PDB entry 8IRK | X-ray diffraction, 2.35 A resolution | chains A and C

== Chain A (and C) ==
Name: Probable hercynylcysteine sulfoxide lyase
Organism: Mycolicibacterium smegmatis MC2 155
Notes: EC 4.4.-.-; chain C of this document is another copy of the same molecule, construct and numbering; everything in this record applies to it too
UniProt: A0R5M7 (EGTE_MYCS2); numbering as in UniProt (aligned over 1-371)
Chain sequence (392 residues; row label = number of the first residue in the row; numbers below 1 keep their minus sign (Met-20 is residue -20)):
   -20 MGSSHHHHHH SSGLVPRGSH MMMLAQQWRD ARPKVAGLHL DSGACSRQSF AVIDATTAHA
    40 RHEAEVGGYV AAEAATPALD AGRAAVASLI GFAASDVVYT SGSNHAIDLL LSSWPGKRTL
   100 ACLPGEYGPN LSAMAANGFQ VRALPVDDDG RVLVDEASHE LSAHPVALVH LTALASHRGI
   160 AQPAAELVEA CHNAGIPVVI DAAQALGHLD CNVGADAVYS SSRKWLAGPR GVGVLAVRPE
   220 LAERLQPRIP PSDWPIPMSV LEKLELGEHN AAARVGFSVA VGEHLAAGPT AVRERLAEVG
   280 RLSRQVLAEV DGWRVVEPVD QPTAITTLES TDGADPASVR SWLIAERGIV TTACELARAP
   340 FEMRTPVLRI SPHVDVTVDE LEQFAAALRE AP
Not modelled in the structure: -20 to -8 (chain C: -20 to -5)
Construct notes: initiating methionine (-20); expression tag (-19 to 0)
Glycans and other covalent adducts: pyridoxal phosphate (PLP) linked to Lys203
Residues lining bound ligands:
  - pyridoxal phosphate (PLP): Gly81, Ser82, Asn83, Tyr106, Asn109, Thr151, Leu153, Ala154, Ser155, Asp180, Ala182, Gln183, Ser200, Arg202
  - pyruvic acid (PYR): Gly22, Ala23, Tyr106, Ser155, Gln183, Arg202, Thr331, Arg337, Arg348
From the paper describing this entry:
  - mutagenesis - Y48A, D180A, R202A, K203A, R348A: abolished catalytic activity
  - mutagenesis - Y106F (6.5-fold), Q183A (11.8-fold), R202K (7.9-fold): decreased catalytic activity
  - mutagenesis - Q183A: unchanged binding to pyridoxal phosphate
  - catalytic residues: Tyr106
  - specificity-determining residues: Arg348 (by similarity / conservation)

== Interface between chain A and chain C ==
Residue-residue contacts - 70 pairs, chain A then chain C:
  Pro12(A) - Ala43(C)  hydrophobic
  Lys13(A) - Glu44(C)
  Val14(A) - Ala43(C)
  Val14(A) - Glu44(C)
  Ala15(A) - Glu44(C)  hydrogen bond (backbone-backbone)
  His18(A) - Gly46(C)
  Ala23(A) - Tyr48(C)  hydrophobic
  Cys24(A) - Gly47(C)
  Arg26(A) - Ala43(C)
  Gln27(A) - Ala39(C)
  Gln27(A) - Glu42(C)
  Ile32(A) - Thr36(C)
  Thr36(A) - Ile32(C)
  Thr36(A) - Thr36(C)  hydrogen bond
  Glu42(A) - Gln27(C)
  Glu42(A) - Arg209(C)  salt bridge
  Ala43(A) - Pro12(C)  hydrophobic
  Ala43(A) - Val14(C)
  Ala43(A) - Arg26(C)
  Glu44(A) - Lys13(C)
  Glu44(A) - Val14(C)
  Glu44(A) - Ala15(C)  hydrogen bond (backbone-backbone)
  Val45(A) - Val329(C)
  Gly46(A) - His18(C)
  Gly47(A) - Cys24(C)
  Tyr48(A) - Ala23(C)  hydrophobic
  Tyr48(A) - Arg202(C)  hydrogen bond
  Tyr48(A) - Arg209(C)
  Ser80(A) - Glu247(C)
  Asp87(A) - Arg227(C)  salt bridge
  Asp87(A) - Ile228(C)
  Gly107(A) - Trp233(C)
  Ser111(A) - Pro229(C)
  Ser111(A) - Pro230(C)
  Ser111(A) - Trp233(C)
  Ala115(A) - Arg227(C)
  Ala115(A) - Ile228(C)  hydrophobic
  Asn116(A) - Arg227(C)
  Arg202(A) - Tyr48(C)  hydrogen bond
  Arg202(A) - Glu247(C)  salt bridge
  Arg209(A) - Glu42(C)  salt bridge
  Arg209(A) - Tyr48(C)
  Arg209(A) - Glu247(C)  salt bridge
  Arg209(A) - His248(C)
  Arg209(A) - Asn249(C)
  Arg209(A) - Ala250(C)
  Gly210(A) - Glu247(C)  hydrogen bond (backbone-side chain)
  Gly210(A) - His248(C)  hydrogen bond (backbone-backbone)
  Gly210(A) - Asn249(C)
  Arg227(A) - Asp87(C)  salt bridge
  Arg227(A) - Ser91(C)
  Arg227(A) - Ala115(C)
  Arg227(A) - Asn116(C)  hydrogen bond
  Ile228(A) - Asp87(C)
  Pro229(A) - Ser111(C)
  Pro230(A) - Ser111(C)
  Pro230(A) - Ala114(C)  hydrophobic
  Glu247(A) - Ser80(C)
  Glu247(A) - Arg202(C)  salt bridge
  Glu247(A) - Arg209(C)  salt bridge
  Glu247(A) - Gly210(C)  hydrogen bond (side chain-backbone)
  His248(A) - Arg209(C)
  His248(A) - Gly210(C)  hydrogen bond (backbone-backbone)
  Asn249(A) - Arg209(C)
  Asn249(A) - Gly210(C)
  Asn249(A) - Ala252(C)
  Ala250(A) - Arg209(C)
  Ala252(A) - Asn249(C)
  Val329(A) - Val45(C)
  Val329(A) - Val49(C)  hydrophobic
Interface residues without a listed pair, chain A (51 interface residues in all): Ser25, Asp33, Ala39, Arg40, Val49, Ala51, Gly81, Ser91, Leu110, Ala114, Pro208, Val211, Arg319, Ile323
Interface residues without a listed pair, chain C (47 interface residues in all): Ser25, Arg40, Pro208, Val211, Arg319, Ile323

== Summary ==
51 residues of chain A face 47 of chain C across their interface, with 10 hydrogen bonds and 8 salt bridges.
Polar pairs include Glu42(A)-Arg209(C), Asp87(A)-Arg227(C) and Arg202(A)-Glu247(C). From the paper: the
catalytic residue Tyr106(A); Y48A, D180A and R202A of chain A, among others, abolish catalytic activity; 8
substitutions were tested in all.
Chain A and chain C are both Probable hercynylcysteine sulfoxide lyase (Mycolicibacterium smegmatis MC2 155);
the structure, Carbon Sulfoxide lyase, was determined by X-ray diffraction (same publication as 8IRY, 8IRZ and
8IS0).
